Entry 2RM2 (X-ray diffraction, 3.00 A resolution); this record covers chains 1 and 4 of the 4 polymer chains in the assembly.

[Chain 1]
Name: Human rhinovirus 14 coat protein (subunit VP1)
From: Human rhinovirus 14
UniProtKB: P03303 (POLG_HRV14); residues 1-289 here correspond to UniProt positions 567-855 (UniProt number = residue number + 566)
Chain sequence (289 residues; row label = number of the first residue in the row):
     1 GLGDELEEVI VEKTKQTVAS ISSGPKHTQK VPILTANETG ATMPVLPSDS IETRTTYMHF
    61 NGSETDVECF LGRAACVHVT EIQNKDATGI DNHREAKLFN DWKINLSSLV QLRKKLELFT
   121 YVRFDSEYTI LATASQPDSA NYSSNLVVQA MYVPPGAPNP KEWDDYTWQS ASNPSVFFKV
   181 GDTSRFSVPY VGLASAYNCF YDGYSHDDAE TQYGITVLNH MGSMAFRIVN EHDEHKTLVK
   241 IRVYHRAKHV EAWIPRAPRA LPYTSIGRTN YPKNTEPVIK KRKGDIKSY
Unresolved in the structure: 1-16
Ligand contacts: compound ii(r/s) (W43; 5-(7-(6-chloro-4-(5-hydro-4-methyl-2-oxazolyl)phenoxy)heptyl)-3-methyl isoxazole): Ile104, Asn105, Leu106, Leu116, Val122, Phe124, Ser126, Tyr128, Ala150, Tyr152, Pro174, Ser175, Val176, Phe186, Val188, Val191, Tyr197, Asn198, Cys199, Asn219, Met221, Met224

[Chain 4]
Name: Human rhinovirus 14 coat protein (subunit VP4)
From: Human rhinovirus 14
UniProtKB: P03303 (POLG_HRV14); residues 1-68 here = UniProt positions 1-68
Chain sequence (68 residues; row label = number of the first residue in the row):
     1 GAQVSTQKSG SHENQNILTN GSNQTFTVIN YYKDAASTSS AGQSLSMDPS KFTEPVKDLM
    61 LKGAPALN
Unresolved in the structure: 1-28

[How chain 1 and chain 4 interact]
Residue-residue contacts (41):
  Lys30(1) - Gly63(4)
  Val31(1) - Gly63(4)
  Pro32(1) - Lys62(4)
  Pro32(1) - Gly63(4)
  Thr35(1) - Ala66(4)
  Ala36(1) - Ala66(4)
  Ala36(1) - Leu67(4)  hydrophobic
  Thr39(1) - Val56(4)
  Thr39(1) - Met60(4)
  Ala41(1) - Thr53(4)
  Ala41(1) - Val56(4)  hydrophobic
  Ala41(1) - Met60(4)  hydrophobic
  Thr42(1) - Thr53(4)  hydrogen bond (backbone-backbone)
  Met43(1) - Glu54(4)
  Met43(1) - Met60(4)  hydrophobic
  Pro44(1) - Glu54(4)
  Pro44(1) - Lys62(4)
  Asp49(1) - Lys62(4)  salt bridge
  Asn61(1) - Gln43(4)
  Gly62(1) - Gln43(4)
  Ser63(1) - Gln43(4)
  Asp66(1) - Gln43(4)
  Asp66(1) - Ser44(4)  hydrogen bond (side chain-backbone)
  Asp66(1) - Leu45(4)
  Glu68(1) - Ser40(4)  hydrogen bond
  Glu68(1) - Ala41(4)  hydrogen bond (side chain-backbone)
  Asp125(1) - Ala36(4)
  Ser187(1) - Ala36(4)  hydrogen bond (side chain-backbone)
  Ser187(1) - Ser37(4)
  Pro189(1) - Ala36(4)  hydrophobic
  Arg246(1) - Ser40(4)  hydrogen bond
  Ala247(1) - Ser40(4)
  Lys248(1) - Ala36(4)  hydrogen bond (side chain-backbone)
  Lys248(1) - Ser37(4)  hydrogen bond (side chain-backbone)
  Lys248(1) - Thr38(4)  hydrogen bond (side chain-backbone)
  Lys248(1) - Ser40(4)
  His249(1) - Ala35(4)
  His249(1) - Thr38(4)  hydrogen bond
  His249(1) - Ser39(4)  hydrogen bond (side chain-backbone)
  His249(1) - Ala41(4)
  Pro255(1) - Phe52(4)
Interface residues without a listed pair, chain 1 (27 interface residues in all): Gly40, Leu46, Val188
Interface residues without a listed pair, chain 4 (22 interface residues in all): Gly42, Met47, Pro55

[In short]
27 residues of chain 1 face 22 of chain 4 across their interface; the contacts include 11 hydrogen bonds and 1
salt bridge. Polar contacts include Asp49(1)-Lys62(4), Asp66(1)-Ser44(4) and Glu68(1)-Ser40(4). Ligands of
chain 1: compound ii(r/s).
Chain 1 is Human rhinovirus 14 coat protein (subunit VP1) and chain 4 is Human rhinovirus 14 coat protein
(subunit VP4), both from Human rhinovirus 14; the structure, Structural analysis of antiviral agents that
interact with the capsid of human rhinoviruses, was determined by X-ray diffraction (same publication as 1R08,
2R04, 2R06, 2R07, 2RR1, 2RS1, 2RS3 and 2RS5).
